PDB entry 5MGC | X-ray diffraction, 2.30 A resolution | chain A

# Chain A
Protein: Probable beta-galactosidase A
From: Aspergillus niger CBS 513.88
Notes: EC 3.2.1.23
UniProtKB: A2QAN3 (BGALA_ASPNC); residue numbers follow UniProt; this construct covers 1-1007
Amino-acid sequence (1013 residues; row label = number of the first residue in the row):
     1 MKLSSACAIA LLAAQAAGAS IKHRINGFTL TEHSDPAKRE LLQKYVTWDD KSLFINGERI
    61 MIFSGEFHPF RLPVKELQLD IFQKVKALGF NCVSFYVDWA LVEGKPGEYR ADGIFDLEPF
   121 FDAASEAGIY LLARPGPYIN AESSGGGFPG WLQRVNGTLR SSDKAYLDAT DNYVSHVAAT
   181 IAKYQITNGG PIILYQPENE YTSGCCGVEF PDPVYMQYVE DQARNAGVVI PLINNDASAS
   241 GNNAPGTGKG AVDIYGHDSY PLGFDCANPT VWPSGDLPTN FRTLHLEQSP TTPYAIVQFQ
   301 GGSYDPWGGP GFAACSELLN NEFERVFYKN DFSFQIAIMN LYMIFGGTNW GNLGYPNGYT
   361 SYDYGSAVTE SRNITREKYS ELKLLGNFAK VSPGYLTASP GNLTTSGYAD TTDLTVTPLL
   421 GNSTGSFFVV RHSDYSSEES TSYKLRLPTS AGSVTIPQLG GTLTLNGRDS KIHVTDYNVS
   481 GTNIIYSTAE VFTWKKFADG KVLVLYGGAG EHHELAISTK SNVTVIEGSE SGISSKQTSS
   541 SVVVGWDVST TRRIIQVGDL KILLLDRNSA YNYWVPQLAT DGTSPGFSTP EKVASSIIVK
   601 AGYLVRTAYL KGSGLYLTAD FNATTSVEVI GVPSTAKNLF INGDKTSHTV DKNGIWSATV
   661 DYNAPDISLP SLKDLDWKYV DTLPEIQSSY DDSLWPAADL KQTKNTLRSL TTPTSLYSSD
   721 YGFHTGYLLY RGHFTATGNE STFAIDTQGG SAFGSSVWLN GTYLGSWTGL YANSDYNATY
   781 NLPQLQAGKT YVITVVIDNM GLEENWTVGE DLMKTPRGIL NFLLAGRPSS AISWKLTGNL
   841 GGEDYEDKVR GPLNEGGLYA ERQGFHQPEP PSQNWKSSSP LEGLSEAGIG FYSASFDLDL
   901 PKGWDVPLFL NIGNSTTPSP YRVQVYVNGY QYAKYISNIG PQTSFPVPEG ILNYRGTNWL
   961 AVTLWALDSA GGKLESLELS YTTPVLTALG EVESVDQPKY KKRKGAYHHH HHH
Not modelled in the structure: 1-40, 1009-1013
Sequence notes: engineered mutation Q298 (Glu in A2QAN3); expression tag (1008-1013)
UniProt features mapped onto this chain:
  - active site: E200 (Proton donor)
  - binding site (substrate): Y96, N140 to E142, N199, Y364
  - glycosylation (N-linked (GlcNAc...) asparagine): N156, N402, N422, N478, N522, N622, N739, N760, N777, N805, N914
  - mutagenesis: Y304 (Y304A: Nearly complete loss of hydrolytic activity against lactose compared to wild-type due to decreased substrate affinity ...), Y355 (Y355H: No effect on hydrolytic activity compared to wild-type; when associated with F-304 and G-357. 58% reduction in hydrolytic activity compared to wild-type ...), N357 (N357G: No effect on hydrolytic activity compared to wild-type; when associated with F-304 and H-355. 58% reduction in hydrolytic activity compared to wild-type ...), W806 (W806F: 43% loss of hydrolytic activity against lactose compared to wild-type. 58% reduction in hydrolytic activity compared to wild-type; when associated with F-304, H-355 and G-357 ...)
Cystine bridges: C205-C206, C266-C315
Covalent attachments: N-acetylglucosamine (NAG) linked to N156, N402, N478, N522, N760, N777, N914; glycan linked to N373, N622

# Overview
Covalently linked N-acetylglucosamine: at N156, N402, N478, N522, N760 and N777 and 1 more. From UniProt:
active-site residue E200, 6 substrate-binding residues and 4 mutagenesis sites.
Chain A is Probable beta-galactosidase A (Aspergillus niger CBS 513.88); the structure, STRUCTURE OF
E298Q-BETA-GALACTOSIDASE FROM ASPERGILLUS NIGER IN COMPLEX WITH 4-Galactosyl-lactose, was determined by X-ray
diffraction together with 5IFP, 5IFT, 5IHR, 5JUV and 5MGD from the same study.
